Entry 4RMP (X-ray diffraction, 2.51 A resolution); this record covers chains A and B.

[Chain A]
Name: Allophycocyanin
From: Phormidium rubidum A09DM
UniProtKB: A0A078K1U6 (A0A078K1U6_9CYAN); residues 9-161 here correspond to UniProt positions 1-153 (UniProt number = residue number - 8)
Chain sequence (161 residues; row label = number of the first residue in the row):
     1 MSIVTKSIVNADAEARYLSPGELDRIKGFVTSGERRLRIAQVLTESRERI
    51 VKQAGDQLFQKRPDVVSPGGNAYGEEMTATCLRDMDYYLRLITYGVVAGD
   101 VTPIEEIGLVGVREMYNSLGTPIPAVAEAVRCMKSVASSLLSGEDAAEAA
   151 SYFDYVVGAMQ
Not modelled in the structure: 1
Sequence notes: expression tag (1-8)
Covalent attachments: phycocyanobilin (CYC) linked to C81
Residues lining bound ligands: phycocyanobilin (CYC): L58, V65, N71, A72, M77, T80, R83, D84, M85, Y87, Y88, L91, I107, G108, M115, Y116, L119, T121, P122, A125, V126, A129
From the paper describing this entry:
  - binding site for phycocyanobilin: C81, M85, A129
  - contacts within the chain: C81-M85

[Chain B]
Name: Allophycocyanin
From: Phormidium rubidum A09DM
UniProtKB: A0A078K4M9 (A0A078K4M9_9CYAN); residues 1-155 here = UniProt positions 1-155
Chain sequence (161 residues; each row starts with the number of its first residue):
     1 MQDAITAVINSSDVQGKYLDGSAMEKLKAYFQTGELRVRAATTISANAAE
    51 IVKDAVAKSLLYSDITRPGGNMYTTRRYAACIRDLDYYLRYSTYAMLAGD
   101 PSILDERVLNGLKETYNSLGVPVGATVQAIQAMKEVTATLVGADAGKEMG
   151 VYFDYICSGLS
Sequence notes: expression tag (156-161)
Modified residues: N71 (n-methyl asparagine; MEN)
Covalent attachments: phycocyanobilin (CYC) linked to C81
Residues lining bound ligands:
  - phycocyanobilin (CYC), molecule 1: L60, I65, N71, M72, R76, R77, A80, R83, D84, L85, Y87, Y88, Y91, R107, V108, L112, T115, Y116, L119, V121, P122, A125, T126, A129
  - phycocyanobilin (CYC), molecule 2: L61, Y62, T66, M72, Y73, T74, T75, Y78
From the paper describing this entry:
  - binding site for phycocyanobilin: Y62, T66, T74, T75, Y78, C81
  - contacts within the chain: T74-R77 (backbone contact)
  - post-translational modification sites: N71

[Chain A / chain B interface]
Contacting residue pairs (55; chain A residue first):
  S2(A) - D3(B)  hydrogen bond
  V4(A) - D3(B)
  V4(A) - Y30(B)
  V4(A) - A98(B)  hydrophobic
  T5(A) - M1(B)
  T5(A) - D3(B)  hydrogen bond
  I8(A) - Y94(B)  hydrophobic
  I8(A) - A98(B)  hydrophobic
  I8(A) - I103(B)  hydrophobic
  V9(A) - R107(B)
  A11(A) - Y94(B)  hydrogen bond (backbone-side chain)
  D12(A) - R90(B)  salt bridge
  D12(A) - Y91(B)  hydrogen bond
  D12(A) - Y94(B)  hydrogen bond (backbone-side chain)
  D12(A) - R107(B)  salt bridge
  A15(A) - R90(B)
  R16(A) - R90(B)
  R16(A) - Y94(B)  hydrogen bond (backbone-side chain)
  Y17(A) - S45(B)
  Y17(A) - A48(B)
  Y17(A) - L89(B)
  Y17(A) - R90(B)
  Y17(A) - T93(B)
  L18(A) - Y94(B)  hydrophobic
  L18(A) - L97(B)  hydrophobic
  L23(A) - V38(B)  hydrophobic
  L23(A) - T42(B)
  I26(A) - V38(B)  hydrophobic
  K27(A) - E35(B)  salt bridge
  F29(A) - I5(B)  hydrophobic
  V30(A) - F31(B)
  V30(A) - G34(B)
  G33(A) - F31(B)
  R36(A) - F31(B)
  L37(A) - M24(B)  hydrophobic
  L37(A) - L27(B)  hydrophobic
  L37(A) - F31(B)  hydrophobic
  Q41(A) - M24(B)
  T44(A) - Y18(B)
  R47(A) - Y18(B)
  D86(A) - Y18(B)  hydrogen bond
  L89(A) - Y18(B)
  R90(A) - D13(B)  salt bridge
  R90(A) - G16(B)
  R90(A) - K17(B)
  R90(A) - Y18(B)  hydrogen bond (backbone-side chain)
  T93(A) - Y18(B)
  Y94(A) - I9(B)
  Y94(A) - S12(B)
  Y94(A) - D13(B)  hydrogen bond (side chain-backbone)
  Y94(A) - K17(B)  hydrogen bond (side chain-backbone)
  Y94(A) - L19(B)  hydrophobic
  V97(A) - L19(B)  hydrophobic
  V97(A) - F31(B)
  I107(A) - D13(B)
Interface residues without a listed pair, chain A (33 interface residues in all): A40, L91, A98, P103
Interface residues without a listed pair, chain B (35 interface residues in all): Q2, T6, K28, A41, I44, D86

[Overview]
33 residues of chain A and 35 residues of chain B are in contact; the contacts include 10 hydrogen bonds and 4
salt bridges. Among the polar pairs are D12(A)-R90(B), D12(A)-R107(B) and K27(A)-E35(B). The paper reports a
binding site for phycocyanobilin at C81(A), M85(A) and Y62(B) among others; a modification site at N71(B).
Here chain A is Allophycocyanin and chain B is Allophycocyanin, both from Phormidium rubidum A09DM. Entry 4RMP
(Crystal structure of allophycocyanin from marine cyanobacterium Phormidium sp. A09DM) was determined by X-ray
diffraction.
